Entry 1WAA (X-ray diffraction, 1.80 A resolution); this record covers chains E and F of the 6 polymer chains in the assembly.

# Chain E
Name: Titin
Organism: Homo sapiens
Notes: EC 2.7.1.-; fragment: ig domain, residues 12801-12889
UniProtKB: Q8WZ42 (TITIN_HUMAN); residues 1-89 here correspond to UniProt positions 12801-12889 (UniProt number = residue number + 12800)
Amino-acid sequence (93 residues; row label = number of the first residue in the row; numbers below 1 keep their minus sign (Gly-3 is residue -3)):
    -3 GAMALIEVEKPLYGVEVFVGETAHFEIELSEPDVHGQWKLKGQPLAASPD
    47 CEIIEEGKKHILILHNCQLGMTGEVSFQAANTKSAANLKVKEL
Disordered / not traced: 89
Differences from the reference sequence: conflict Glu3 (Lys12803 in Q8WZ42), Glu52 (Asp12852 in Q8WZ42), Thr78 (Ala12878 in Q8WZ42)
Metal / ion sites: Zn2+ site 1: Gly-3 (shared with 1 residue of chain C); Zn2+ site 2: His20 (shared with 1 residue of chain A); Zn2+ site 3: Glu22 (shared with 2 residues of chain A); Zn2+ site 4: Asp29 (shared with 1 residue of chain C; 1 residue of chain D); Zn2+ site 5: His31 (shared with Glu51(F) of chain F); Zn2+ site 6: Glu48, His61 (shared with 1 residue of chain A)

# Chain F
Name: Titin
Organism: Homo sapiens
Notes: EC 2.7.1.-; fragment: ig domain, residues 12801-12889
UniProtKB: Q8WZ42 (TITIN_HUMAN); residues 1-89 here correspond to UniProt positions 12801-12889 (UniProt number = residue number + 12800)
Amino-acid sequence (93 residues; each row starts with the number of its first residue; numbers below 1 keep their minus sign (Gly-3 is residue -3)):
    -3 GAMALIEVEKPLYGVEVFVGETAHFEIELSEPDVHGQWKLKGQPLAASPD
    47 CEIIEDGKKHILILHNCQLGMTGEVSFQAAQTKSAANLKVKEL
Differences from the reference sequence: conflict Glu3 (Lys12803 in Q8WZ42), Gln77 (Asn12877 in Q8WZ42), Thr78 (Ala12878 in Q8WZ42)
Metal / ion sites: Zn2+ site 1: His20 (shared with 1 residue of chain C); Zn2+ site 2: Glu22 (shared with 2 residues of chain C); Zn2+ site 3: Asp29 (shared with 1 residue of chain A; 1 residue of chain B); Zn2+ site 4: His31 (shared with 1 residue of chain A); Zn2+ site 5: Glu48, His61 (shared with 1 residue of chain C); Zn2+ site 6: Glu51 (shared with His31(E) of chain E); Zn2+ site 7: Glu88 (shared with 1 residue of chain B; 1 residue of chain D)

# Interface between chain E and chain F
Contacting residue pairs (5):
  His31(E) with Ile49(F); Glu51(F), salt bridge
  Gln33(E) with Leu41(F)
  Pro40(E) with Pro40(F), hydrophobic
  Ile49(E) with His31(F), hydrogen bond (backbone-side chain)
Interface residues without a listed pair, chain E (8 interface residues in all): Leu41, Ala42, Ala43, Ile50
Interface residues without a listed pair, chain F (8 interface residues in all): Gln33, Ala42, Ala43

# Summary
The chain E/chain F interface involves 8 residues from each chain, with 1 hydrogen bond and 1 salt bridge.
Among the polar pairs are His31(E)-Glu51(F) and Ile49(E)-His31(F). The Zn2+ site 6 is built by Glu48(E) and
His61(E).
Here chain E is Titin and chain F is Titin, both from Homo sapiens. Entry 1WAA (IG27 protein domain) was
determined by X-ray diffraction.
